Entry 8DMB (electron microscopy, 3.10 A resolution); this record covers chains P and W of the 4 polymer chains in the assembly.

[Chain P]
Molecule: Ubiquitin-like protein SMT3, IsrB protein, monomeric superfolder Green Fluorescent Protein
Source organism: Saccharomyces cerevisiae S288C
Notes: engineered mutation(s): H584L
Reference sequence: Q12306 (SMT3_YEAST); residues -98 to -1 here correspond to UniProt positions 1-98 (UniProt number = residue number + 99)
Amino-acid sequence (741 residues; each row starts with the number of its first residue; numbers below 1 keep their minus sign (Met-149 is residue -149)):
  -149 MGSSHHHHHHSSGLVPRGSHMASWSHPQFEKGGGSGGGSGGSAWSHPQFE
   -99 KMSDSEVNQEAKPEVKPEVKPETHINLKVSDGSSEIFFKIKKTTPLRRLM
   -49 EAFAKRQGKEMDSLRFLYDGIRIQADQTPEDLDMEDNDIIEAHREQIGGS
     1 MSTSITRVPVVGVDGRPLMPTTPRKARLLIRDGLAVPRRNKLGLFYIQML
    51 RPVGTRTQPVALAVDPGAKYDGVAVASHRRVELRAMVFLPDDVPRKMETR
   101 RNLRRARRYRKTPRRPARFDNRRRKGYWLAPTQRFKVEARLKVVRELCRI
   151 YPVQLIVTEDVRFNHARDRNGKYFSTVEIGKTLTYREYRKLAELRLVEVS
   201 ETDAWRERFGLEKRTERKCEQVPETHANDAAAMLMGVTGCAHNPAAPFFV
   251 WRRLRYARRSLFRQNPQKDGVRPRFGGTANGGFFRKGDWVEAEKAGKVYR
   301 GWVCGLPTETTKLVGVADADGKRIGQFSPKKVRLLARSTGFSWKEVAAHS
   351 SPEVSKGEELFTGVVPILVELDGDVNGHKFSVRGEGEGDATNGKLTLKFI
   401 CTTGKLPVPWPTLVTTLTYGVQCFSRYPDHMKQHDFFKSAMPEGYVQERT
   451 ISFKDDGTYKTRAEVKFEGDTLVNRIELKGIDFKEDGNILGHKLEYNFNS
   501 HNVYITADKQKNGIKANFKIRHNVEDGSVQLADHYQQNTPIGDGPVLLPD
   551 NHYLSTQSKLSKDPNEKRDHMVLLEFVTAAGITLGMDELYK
Not modelled in the structure: -149 to 5, 211-224, 348-591
Construct notes: initiating methionine (-149); expression tag (-148 to -99); linker (0)
UniProt features mapped onto this chain:
  - modified residue: Ser-97 (N-acetylserine), Ser-95 (Phosphoserine)
  - cross-link: Gly-1 (Glycyl lysine isopeptide (Gly-Lys) (interchain with K-? in acceptor proteins))
From the paper describing this entry:
  - binding site for omega RNA (chain W): Pro113 to Arg124
  - mutagenesis - R104A, F119A, R124A: decreased catalytic activity (DNA nicking activity)
  - mutagenesis - R100A: unchanged catalytic activity (DNA nicking activity)
  - binding site for target DNA: Asn265
  - mutagenesis - N265A: decreased catalytic activity (nicking activity)
  - binding site for non-target DNA: Arg323, Gln326
  - specificity-determining residues: Arg323, Gln326
  - mutagenesis - R323A: abolished catalytic activity (cleavage activity)
  - mutagenesis - Q326A: abolished catalytic activity
  - mutagenesis - Q326R: increased catalytic activity on TTGG/ATGG TAMs

[Chain W]
Molecule: omega RNA
Sequence (284 nucleotides; each row starts with the number of its first residue; numbers below 1 keep their minus sign (G-1 is residue -1)):
    -1 GGGCCUUAUUAAAUGACUUCUCGUCAACCACCCCUGACUGAAGUCAGAGG
    49 CUUGCUUCUGGCCUGAGUUGGGGGCCCGGUUUGGCGGGGCCGGGGGCAAC
    99 UGGCUGACCAGGCGGCCCGGUUCGCCGGGCAGGGGUCCGCGGGGCUACCA
   149 AGGACUUCCGGGUGUUUCGCCAGCCCGGACUAUCUCCGGCAGAACCGCUC
   199 AAUGCCGCGGCCGGCCAAGACCGGCCUAAGCCCUGCGGACAGCGCCGAGG
   249 CGACAAUCACUCCGAAAGGAGGCCGUGUAUCGGC
Not modelled in the structure: -1 to 2, 37-64, 119-122, 212-219, 263-265
Ion coordination: Mg2+ site 1: U163, U164; Mg2+ site 2: A199, A200, U201
From the paper describing this entry:
  - contacts within the chain: G81-U197, G81-A192, A152-U154 (pi stacking), A152-U179, A152-U183, A192-U197

[Interface between chain P and chain W]
Contacting residue pairs - 203 pairs, chain P then chain W:
  Arg7(P) with A277(W), hydrogen bond to the phosphate; U278(W), salt bridge to the phosphate
  Val8(P) with A257(W), base contact
  Val10(P) with U276(W), sugar contact
  Leu18(P) with U276(W), base contact
  Met19(P) with U276(W), hydrogen bond to the sugar; A277(W), sugar contact
  Pro20(P) with A277(W), sugar contact; U278(W), base contact
  Thr21(P) with U276(W), hydrogen bond to the phosphate; A277(W), hydrogen bond to the phosphate
  Pro23(P) with A257(W), hydrogen bond to the base; C258(W), base contact; G269(W), base contact
  Arg24(P) with G269(W), salt bridge to the phosphate; G270(W), salt bridge to the phosphate; C271(W), salt bridge to the phosphate
  Lys25(P) with C271(W), salt bridge to the phosphate
  Ala26(P) with A257(W), base contact
  Arg27(P) with A257(W), base contact; A268(W), salt bridge to the phosphate; G269(W), hydrogen bond to the base
  Leu28(P) with G275(W), base contact
  Leu29(P) with G275(W), base contact
  Asp32(P) with G275(W), hydrogen bond to the base
  Leu34(P) with G275(W), base contact
  Pro37(P) with C256(W), base contact
  Arg38(P) with A253(W), base contact
  Arg39(P) with A253(W), hydrogen bond to the base; U255(W), hydrogen bond to the phosphate; C256(W), salt bridge to the phosphate; A257(W), hydrogen bond to the sugar
  Lys41(P) with A251(W), salt bridge to the phosphate; C252(W), salt bridge to the phosphate
  Phe45(P) with A257(W), stacking on the base
  Arg51(P) with U274(W), sugar contact; G275(W), salt bridge to the phosphate
  Pro52(P) with U274(W), sugar contact
  Val53(P) with U274(W), base contact; U276(W), sugar contact
  Gly54(P) with U274(W), base contact; U276(W), hydrogen bond to the base
  Thr55(P) with U276(W), base contact
  Arg56(P) with U276(W), hydrogen bond to the base; A277(W), hydrogen bond to the base; C279(W), hydrogen bond to the base
  Gln58(P) with A277(W), hydrogen bond to the base; U278(W), sugar contact; C279(W), sugar contact
  Ser77(P) with U278(W), hydrogen bond to the base
  His78(P) with U278(W), hydrogen bond to the sugar; C279(W), salt bridge to the phosphate
  Arg79(P) with U278(W), base contact
  Glu82(P) with U278(W), hydrogen bond to the base
  Val93(P) with G13(W), phosphate contact
  Pro94(P) with U12(W), phosphate contact
  Lys96(P) with G247(W), sugar contact; G248(W), salt bridge to the phosphate
  Met97(P) with G13(W), phosphate contact; A14(W), phosphate contact; G247(W), sugar contact
  Arg100(P) with A170(W), base contact; G245(W), salt bridge to the phosphate; A246(W), salt bridge to the phosphate; G247(W), sugar contact
  Arg101(P) with G13(W), sugar contact; A14(W), salt bridge to the phosphate
  Leu103(P) with A246(W), sugar contact
  Arg104(P) with A14(W), salt bridge to the phosphate; C15(W), salt bridge to the phosphate
  Arg105(P) with U16(W), salt bridge to the phosphate; U17(W), salt bridge to the phosphate
  Ala106(P) with U19(W), base contact
  Arg107(P) with G245(W), salt bridge to the phosphate; A246(W), salt bridge to the phosphate
  Arg108(P) with C15(W), salt bridge to the phosphate; U16(W), salt bridge to the phosphate; C172(W), hydrogen bond to the sugar; C244(W), salt bridge to the phosphate
  Tyr109(P) with C18(W), base contact; U19(W), hydrogen bond to the phosphate
  Arg110(P) with C106(W), sugar contact; C107(W), salt bridge to the phosphate
  Lys111(P) with C106(W), salt bridge to the phosphate; C107(W), salt bridge to the phosphate; G245(W), hydrogen bond to the base
  Thr112(P) with C243(W), phosphate contact
  Pro113(P) with G133(W), base contact; A239(W), sugar contact; C243(W), phosphate contact
  Arg114(P) with U17(W), phosphate contact; G133(W), hydrogen bond to the base; U134(W), base contact; C135(W), hydrogen bond to the sugar; C238(W), hydrogen bond to the base
  Arg115(P) with U16(W), salt bridge to the phosphate; U17(W), hydrogen bond to the phosphate; U134(W), sugar contact; C243(W), salt bridge to the phosphate; C244(W), salt bridge to the phosphate
  Pro116(P) with C15(W), sugar contact; U16(W), sugar contact; U134(W), sugar contact
  Ala117(P) with C15(W), sugar contact; U16(W), sugar contact
  Arg118(P) with C15(W), hydrogen bond to the sugar; C153(W), salt bridge to the phosphate; C173(W), salt bridge to the phosphate; C174(W), salt bridge to the phosphate
  Phe119(P) with C15(W), base contact; C153(W), hydrogen bond to the base
  Asp120(P) with C153(W), hydrogen bond to the base; C184(W), sugar contact
  Asn121(P) with A152(W), base contact; C153(W), hydrogen bond to the base; U154(W), hydrogen bond to the sugar; U183(W), hydrogen bond to the base; C184(W), sugar contact
  Arg122(P) with A14(W), hydrogen bond to the sugar; C15(W), sugar contact; C153(W), base contact; C172(W), salt bridge to the phosphate; C173(W), salt bridge to the phosphate
  Arg123(P) with U154(W), hydrogen bond to the sugar; U183(W), hydrogen bond to the sugar
  Arg124(P) with G13(W), hydrogen bond to the base
  Lys125(P) with U155(W), phosphate contact
  Trp128(P) with G13(W), sugar contact
  Ala130(P) with U12(W), phosphate contact
  Pro131(P) with G13(W), phosphate contact
  Thr132(P) with G13(W), hydrogen bond to the phosphate
  Gln133(P) with A11(W), sugar contact
  Phe135(P) with G248(W), phosphate contact; C249(W), phosphate contact
  Glu138(P) with C249(W), phosphate contact
  Lys142(P) with G250(W), salt bridge to the phosphate; A251(W), salt bridge to the phosphate
  His165(P) with A9(W), hydrogen bond to the sugar
  Ala166(P) with U8(W), base contact
  Arg169(P) with A9(W), hydrogen bond to the phosphate; A10(W), salt bridge to the phosphate
  Gly171(P) with A10(W), sugar contact
  Lys172(P) with A10(W), sugar contact; A11(W), sugar contact
  Ser175(P) with A10(W), hydrogen bond to the sugar; A11(W), sugar contact
  Ile179(P) with A11(W), sugar contact
  Arg253(P) with C249(W), salt bridge to the phosphate; G250(W), salt bridge to the phosphate
  Arg255(P) with G248(W), salt bridge to the phosphate; C249(W), salt bridge to the phosphate
  Arg258(P) with U163(W), base contact; G248(W), salt bridge to the phosphate; C249(W), salt bridge to the phosphate
  Arg259(P) with C107(W), hydrogen bond to the base; G162(W), hydrogen bond to the sugar; U163(W), salt bridge to the phosphate; U164(W), base contact; A246(W), sugar contact; G247(W), hydrogen bond to the phosphate; G248(W), hydrogen bond to the base
  Ser260(P) with A246(W), sugar contact; G247(W), hydrogen bond to the phosphate
  Leu261(P) with C107(W), hydrogen bond to the base; A108(W), base contact; U163(W), sugar contact
  Phe262(P) with C107(W), hydrogen bond to the base; A108(W), sugar contact; A246(W), base contact
  Gln264(P) with C106(W), hydrogen bond to the sugar; A246(W), base contact
  Asn265(P) with G21(W), hydrogen bond to the base; U22(W), sugar contact
  Pro266(P) with U22(W), hydrogen bond to the sugar; C23(W), sugar contact; A105(W), base contact; C106(W), base contact
  Gln267(P) with C23(W), sugar contact
  Lys268(P) with C23(W), phosphate contact; A24(W), phosphate contact
  Asp269(P) with C23(W), phosphate contact; A24(W), hydrogen bond to the phosphate
  Gly270(P) with C23(W), hydrogen bond to the sugar
  Arg272(P) with C106(W), sugar contact; C107(W), hydrogen bond to the sugar; A108(W), salt bridge to the phosphate
  Gly277(P) with U163(W), base contact
  Thr278(P) with U163(W), hydrogen bond to the base
  Ala279(P) with U163(W), hydrogen bond to the base; U164(W), phosphate contact; U165(W), phosphate contact
  Gly281(P) with U165(W), hydrogen bond to the phosphate
  Arg285(P) with U165(W), base contact; C252(W), hydrogen bond to the base
  Trp289(P) with U255(W), sugar contact
  Arg300(P) with C256(W), salt bridge to the phosphate
  Leu334(P) with A254(W), hydrogen bond to the sugar
  Leu335(P) with A254(W), base contact; U255(W), base contact
  Ala336(P) with U255(W), base contact
  Arg337(P) with C252(W), base contact; A254(W), base contact
  Ser338(P) with C252(W), hydrogen bond to the base
Also at the interface, not in a pair above, chain P (119 interface residues in all): Thr6, Thr22, Ile30, Arg31, Tyr46, Thr57, Arg80, Thr99, Glu146, Asp168, Thr176, Arg263, Asn280, Phe283, Arg333, Thr339
Also at the interface, not in a pair above, chain W (72 interface residues in all): C168, C169, G171, A180, G242, C272, G273

[Summary]
119 residues of chain P and 72 residues of chain W are in contact; the contacts include 58 hydrogen bonds, 47
salt bridges and 1 aromatic stacking contact. Polar contacts include Pro23(P)-A257(W), Arg27(P)-G269(W) and
Asp32(P)-G275(W). The paper reports a binding site for non-target DNA at Arg323(P) and Gln326(P); R104A, F119A
and R124A of chain P reduce catalytic activity (DNA nicking activity); 8 substitutions were tested in all.
Here chain P is Ubiquitin-like protein SMT3, IsrB protein, monomeric superfolder Green Fluorescent Protein
(Saccharomyces cerevisiae S288C) and chain W is omega RNA. Entry 8DMB (Structure of Desulfovirgula
thermocuniculi IsrB (DtIsrB) in complex with omega RNA and target DNA) was determined by electron microscopy.
